PDB entry 7UVL | electron microscopy, 3.56 A resolution | chains P and B of the 5 polymer chains in the assembly

# Chain P
Molecule: LPXTG-motif cell wall anchor domain protein
Organism: Gemella haemolysans
UniProtKB: C5NYF3 (C5NYF3_9BACL); residues 907-2201 here correspond to UniProt positions 884-2178 (UniProt number = residue number - 23)
Amino-acid sequence (1295 residues; each row starts with the number of its first residue):
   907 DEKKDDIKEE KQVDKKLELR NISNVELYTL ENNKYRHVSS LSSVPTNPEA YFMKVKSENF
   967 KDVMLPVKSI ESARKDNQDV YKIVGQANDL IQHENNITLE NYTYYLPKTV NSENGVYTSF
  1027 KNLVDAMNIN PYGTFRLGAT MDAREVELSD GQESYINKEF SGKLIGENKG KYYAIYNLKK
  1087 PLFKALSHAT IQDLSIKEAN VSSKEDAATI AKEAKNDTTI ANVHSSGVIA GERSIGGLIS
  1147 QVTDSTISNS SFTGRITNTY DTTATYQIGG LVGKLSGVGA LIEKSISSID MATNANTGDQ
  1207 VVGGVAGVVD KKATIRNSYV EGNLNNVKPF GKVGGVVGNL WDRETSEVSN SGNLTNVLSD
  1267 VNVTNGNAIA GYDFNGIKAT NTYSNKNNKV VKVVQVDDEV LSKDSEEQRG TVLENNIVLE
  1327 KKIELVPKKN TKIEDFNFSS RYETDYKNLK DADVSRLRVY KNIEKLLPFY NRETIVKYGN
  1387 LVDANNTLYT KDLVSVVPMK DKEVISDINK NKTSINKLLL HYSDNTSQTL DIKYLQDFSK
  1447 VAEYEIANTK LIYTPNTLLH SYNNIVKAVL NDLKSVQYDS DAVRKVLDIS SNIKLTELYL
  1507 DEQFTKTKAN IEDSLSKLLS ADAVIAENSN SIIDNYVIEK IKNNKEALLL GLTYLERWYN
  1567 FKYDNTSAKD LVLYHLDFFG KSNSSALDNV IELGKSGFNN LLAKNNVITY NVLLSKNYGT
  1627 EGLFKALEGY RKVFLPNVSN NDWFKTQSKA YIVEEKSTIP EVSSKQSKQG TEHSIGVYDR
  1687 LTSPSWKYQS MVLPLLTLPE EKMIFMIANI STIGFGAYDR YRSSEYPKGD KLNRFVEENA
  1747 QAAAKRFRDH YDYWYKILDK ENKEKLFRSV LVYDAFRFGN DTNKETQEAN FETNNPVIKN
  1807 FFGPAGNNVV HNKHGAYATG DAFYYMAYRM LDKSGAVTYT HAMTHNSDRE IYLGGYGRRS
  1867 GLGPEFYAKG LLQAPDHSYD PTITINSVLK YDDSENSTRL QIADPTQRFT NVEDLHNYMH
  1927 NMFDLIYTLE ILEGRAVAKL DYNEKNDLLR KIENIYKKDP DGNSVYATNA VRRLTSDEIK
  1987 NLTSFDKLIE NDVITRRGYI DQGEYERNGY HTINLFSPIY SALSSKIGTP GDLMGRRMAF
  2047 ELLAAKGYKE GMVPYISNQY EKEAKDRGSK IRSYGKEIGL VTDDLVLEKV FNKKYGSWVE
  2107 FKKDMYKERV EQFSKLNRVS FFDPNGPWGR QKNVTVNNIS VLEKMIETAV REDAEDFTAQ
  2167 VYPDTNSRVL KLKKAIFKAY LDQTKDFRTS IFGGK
Disordered / not traced: 1298-1307
Differences from the reference sequence: engineered mutation Ala1848 (Glu1825 in C5NYF3)
From the paper describing this entry:
  - conformationally variable residues (loop rearrangement, order/disorder transition): Lys1292 to Val1318

# Chain B
Molecule: Immunoglobulin alpha-1 heavy constant
Organism: Homo sapiens
UniProtKB: P01876 (IGHA1_HUMAN); residues 242-450 here correspond to UniProt positions 123-331 (UniProt number = residue number - 119)
Amino-acid sequence (209 residues; numbered 242 to 450; the number before each row is that of its first residue):
   242 CHPRLSLHRP ALEDLLLGSE ANLTCTLTGL RDASGVTFTW TPSSGKSAVQ GPPERDLCGC
   302 YSVSSVLPGC AEPWNHGKTF TCTAAYPESK TPLTATLSKS GNTFRPEVHL LPPPSEELAL
   362 NELVTLTCLA RGFSPKDVLV RWLQGSQELP REKYLTWASR QEPSQGTTTF AVTSILRVAA
   422 EDWKKGDTFS CMVGHEALPL AFTQKTIDR
Cystine bridges: Cys266-Cys323, Cys369-Cys432
Curated features (UniProtKB/Swiss-Prot):
  - glycosylation: Asn263 (N-linked (GlcNAc...) (complex) asparagine)

# Chain P / chain B interface
Residue-residue contacts (5; chain P residue first):
  Tyr1948(P) with Thr337(B)
  Asn1949(P) with Thr337(B), hydrogen bond (side chain-backbone)
  Thr2164(P) with Arg245(B)
  Gln2166(P) with Cys242(B), hydrogen bond; His243(B), hydrogen bond (backbone-side chain)
Interface residues without a listed pair, chain P (5 interface residues in all): Ala2165
Interface residues without a listed pair, chain B (5 interface residues in all): Ala336

# In short
Chain P and chain B each contribute 5 residues to their interface, with 3 hydrogen bonds. Polar contacts
include Asn1949(P)-Thr337(B), Gln2166(P)-Cys242(B) and Gln2166(P)-His243(B). From the paper: conformational
variability at Lys1292(P).
Here chain P is LPXTG-motif cell wall anchor domain protein (Gemella haemolysans) and chain B is
Immunoglobulin alpha-1 heavy constant (Homo sapiens). Entry 7UVL (IgA1 Protease with IgA1 substrate) was
determined by electron microscopy together with 7UVK from the same study.
